1KC8 - chains A and Z of the 30 polymer chains in the assembly; structure by X-ray diffraction, 3.01 A resolution.

# Chain A
Molecule: 23S RRNA
From: Haloarcula marismortui
Sequence (2922 nucleotides; numbered 2 to 2923; the number before each row is that of its first residue):
     2 UUGGCUACUAUGCCAGCUGGUGGAUUGCUCGGCUCAGGCGCUGAUGAAGG
    52 ACGUGCCAAGCUGCGAUAAGCCAUGGGGAGCCGCACGGAGGCGAAGAACC
   102 AUGGAUUUCCGAAUGAGAAUCUCUCUAACAAUUGCUUCGCGCAAUGAGGA
   152 ACCCCGAGAACUGAAACAUCUCAGUAUCGGGAGGAACAGAAAACGCAAUG
   202 UGAUGUCGUUAGUAACCGCGAGUGAACGCGAUACAGCCCAAACCGAAGCC
   252 CUCACGGGCAAUGUGGUGUCAGGGCUACCUCUCAUCAGCCGACCGUCUCG
   302 ACGAAGUCUCUUGGAACAGAGCGUGAUACAGGGUGACAACCCCGUACUCG
   352 AGACCAGUACGACGUGCGGUAGUGCCAGAGUAGCGGGGGUUGGAUAUCCC
   402 UCGCGAAUAACGCAGGCAUCGACUGCGAAGGCUAAACACAACCUGAGACC
   452 GAUAGUGAACAAGUAGUGUGAACGAACGCUGCAAAGUACCCUCAGAAGGG
   502 AGGCGAAAUAGAGCAUGAAAUCAGUUGGCGAUCGAGCGACAGGGCAUACA
   552 AGGUCCCUCGACGAAUGACCGACGCGCGAGCGUCCAGUAAGACUCACGGG
   602 AAGCCGAUGUUCUGUCGUACGUUUUGAAAAACGAGCCAGGGAGUGUGUCU
   652 GCAUGGCAAGUCUAACCGGAGUAUCCGGGGAGGCACAGGGAAACCGACAU
   702 GGCCGCAGGGCUUUGCCCGAGGGCCGCCGUCUUCAAGGGCGGGGAGCCAU
   752 GUGGACACGACCCGAAUCCGGACGAUCUACGCAUGGACAAGAUGAAGCGU
   802 GCCGAAAGGCACGUGGAAGUCUGUUAGAGUUGGUGUCCUACAAUACCCUC
   852 UCGUGAUCUAUGUGUAGGGGUGAAAGGCCCAUCGAGUCCGGCAACAGCUG
   902 GUUCCAAUCGAAACAUGUCGAAGCAUGACCUCCGCCGAGGUAGUCUGUGA
   952 GGUAGAGCGACCGAUUGGUGUGUCCGCCUCCGAGAGGAGUCGGCACACCU
  1002 GUCAAACUCCAAACUUACAGACGCCGUUUGACGCGGGGAUUCCGGUGCGC
  1052 GGGGUAAGCCUGUGUACCAGGAGGGGAACAACCCAGAGAUAGGUUAAGGU
  1102 CCCCAAGUGUGGAUUAAGUGUAAUCCUCUGAAGGUGGUCUCGAGCCCUAG
  1152 ACAGCCGGGAGGUGAGCUUAGAAGCAGCUACCCUCUAAGAAAAGCGUAAC
  1202 AGCUUACCGGCCGAGGUUUGAGGCGCCCAAAAUGAUCGGGACUCAAAUCC
  1252 ACCACCGAGACCUGUCCGUACCACUCAUACUGGUAAUCGAGUAGAUUGGC
  1302 GCUCUAAUUGGAUGGAAGUAGGGGUGAAAACUCCUAUGGACCGAUUAGUG
  1352 ACGAAAAUCCUGGCCAUAGUAGCAGCGAUAGUCGGGUGAGAACCCCGACG
  1402 GCCUAAUGGAUAAGGGUUCCUCAGCACUGCUGAUCAGCUGAGGGUUAGCC
  1452 GGUCCUAAGUCAUACCGCAACUCGACUAUGACGAAAUGGGAAACGGGUUA
  1502 AUAUUCCCGUGCCACUAUGCAGUGAAAGUUGACGCCCUGGGGUCGAUCAC
  1552 GCUGGGCAUUCGCCCAGUCGAACCGUCCAACUCCGUGGAAGCCGUAAUGG
  1602 CAGGAAGCGGACGAACGGCGGCAUAGGGAAACGUGAUUCAACCUGGGGCC
  1652 CAUGAAAAGACGAGCAUAGUGUCCGUACCGAGAACCGACACAGGUGUCCA
  1702 UGGCGGCGAAAGCCAAGGCCUGUCGGGAGCAACCAACGUUAGGGAAUUCG
  1752 GCAAGUUAGUCCCGUACCUUCGGAAGAAGGGAUGCCUGCUCCGGAACGGA
  1802 GCAGGUCGCAGUGACUCGGAAGCUCGGACUGUCUAGUAACAACAUAGGUG
  1852 ACCGCAAAUCCGCAAGGACUCGUACGGUCACUGAAUCCUGCCCAGUGCAG
  1902 GUAUCUGAACACCUCGUACAAGAGGACGAAGGACCUGUCAACGGCGGGGG
  1952 UAACUAUGACCCUCUUAAGGUAGCGUAGUACCUUGCCGCAUCAGUAGCGG
  2002 CUUGCAUGAAUGGAUUAACCAGAGCUUCACUGUCCCAACGUUGGGCCCGG
  2052 UGAACUGUACAUUCCAGUGCGGAGUCUGGAGACACCCAGGGGGAAGCGAA
  2102 GACCCUAUGGAGCUUUACUGCAGGCUGUCGCUGAGACGUGGUCGCCGAUG
  2152 UGCAGCAUAGGUAGGAGACACUACACAGGUACCCGCGCUAGCGGGCCACC
  2202 GAGUCAACAGUGAAAUACUACCCGUCGGUGACUGCGACUCUCACUCCGGG
  2252 AGGAGGACACCGAUAGCCGGGCAGUUUGACUGGGGCGGUACGCGCUCGAA
  2302 AAGAUAUCGAGCGCGCCCUAUGGCUAUCUCAGCCGGGACAGAGACCCGGC
  2352 GAAGAGUGCAAGAGCAAAAGAUAGCUUGACAGUGUUCUUCCCAACGAGGA
  2402 ACGCUGACGCGAAAGCGUGGUCUAGCGAACCAAUUAGCCUGCUUGAUGCG
  2452 GGCAAUUGAUGACAGAAAAGCUACCCUAGGGAUAACAGAGUCGUCACUCG
  2502 CAAGAGCACAUAUCGACCGAGUGGCUUGCUACCUCGAUGUCGGUUCCCUC
  2552 CAUCCUGCCCGUGCAGAAGCGGGCAAGGGUGAGGUUGUUCGCCUAUUAAA
  2602 GGAGGUCGUGAGCUGGGUUUAGACCGUCGUGAGACAGGUCGGCUGCUAUC
  2652 UACUGGGUGUGUAAUGGUGUCUGACAAGAACGACCGUAUAGUACGAGAGG
  2702 AACUACGGUUGGUGGCCACUGGUGUACCGGUUGUUCGAGAGAGCACGUGC
  2752 CGGGUAGCCACGCCACACGGGGUAAGAGCUGAACGCAUCUAAGCUCGAAA
  2802 CCCACUUGGAAAAGAGACACCGCCGAGGUCCCGCGUACAAGACGCGGUCG
  2852 AUAGACUCGGGGUGUGCGCGUCGAGGUAACGAGACGUUAAGCCCACGAGC
  2902 ACUAACAGACCAAAGCCAUCAU
Disordered / not traced: 2-9, 126-127, 715, 971-998, 1560, 1952-1963, 2137-2236, 2339-2343, 2665-2666, 2915-2923
Construct notes: conflict C560 (U3155 in 3377779)
Metal / ion sites: Mg2+ site 1 near G28 (its only coordinating residue here); Na+ site 1: C40, G41; Na+ site 2: G56, A59, G61; Na+ site 3 near U108 (its only coordinating residue here); Mg2+ site 2 near U115 (its only coordinating residue here); Na+ site 4: C141, G142; Na+ site 5 near U146 (its only coordinating residue here); Mg2+ site 3: C162, U2276; K+ site 1: C162, U163, U172; Mg2+ site 4: A165, A167, C168; Na+ site 6: A165, A166; Mg2+ site 5: A166, G219; 97 more Mg2+ sites not listed; 64 more Na+ sites not listed; 2 more K+ sites not listed
Residues lining bound ligands:
  - blasticidin s (BLS), molecule 1: A2007, G2285, G2286, C2287, U2628, A2635, C2636, A2637
  - blasticidin s (BLS), molecule 2: C2104, C2105, G2284, G2285, U2473, A2474, A2485, A2635, C2636, A2637

# Chain Z
Protein: Ribosomal protein L32E
From: Haloarcula marismortui
Reference sequence: P12736 (RL32_HALMA); residue numbers follow UniProt; this construct covers 1-240
Amino-acid sequence (240 residues; row label = number of the first residue in the row):
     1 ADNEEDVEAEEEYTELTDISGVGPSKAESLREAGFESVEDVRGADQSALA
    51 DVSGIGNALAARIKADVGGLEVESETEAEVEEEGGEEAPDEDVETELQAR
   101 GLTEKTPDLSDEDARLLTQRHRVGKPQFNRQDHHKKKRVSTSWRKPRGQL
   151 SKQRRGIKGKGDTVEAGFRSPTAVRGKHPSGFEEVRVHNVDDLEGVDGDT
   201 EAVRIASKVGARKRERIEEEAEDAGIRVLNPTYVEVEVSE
Disordered / not traced: 1-94, 237-240
Metal / ion sites: Mg2+: His133, Lys136, Val139

# How chain A and chain Z interact
Pairs across the interface (173):
  G320(A) - Arg212(Z)  hydrogen bond to the sugar
  A521(A) - Lys137(Z)  salt bridge to the phosphate
  U522(A) - Lys137(Z)  salt bridge to the phosphate
  G537(A) - Lys135(Z)  hydrogen bond to the sugar
  G537(A) - Lys160(Z)  sugar contact
  C538(A) - His134(Z)  salt bridge to the phosphate
  C538(A) - Lys135(Z)  phosphate contact
  G539(A) - His134(Z)  hydrogen bond to the sugar
  G539(A) - Gly159(Z)  hydrogen bond to the base
  A540(A) - Gln127(Z)  hydrogen bond to the phosphate
  A540(A) - Gly159(Z)  sugar contact
  A540(A) - Gly161(Z)  sugar contact
  C541(A) - Pro126(Z)  phosphate contact
  C541(A) - Gln127(Z)  hydrogen bond to the phosphate
  A551(A) - Tyr233(Z)  phosphate contact
  A552(A) - Arg204(Z)  hydrogen bond to the phosphate
  A552(A) - Leu229(Z)  sugar contact
  A552(A) - Asn230(Z)  sugar contact
  A552(A) - Pro231(Z)  phosphate contact
  A552(A) - Tyr233(Z)  hydrogen bond to the phosphate
  G553(A) - His178(Z)  salt bridge to the phosphate
  G553(A) - Pro179(Z)  sugar contact
  G553(A) - Arg204(Z)  salt bridge to the phosphate
  G554(A) - His178(Z)  salt bridge to the phosphate
  G554(A) - Ser180(Z)  phosphate contact
  G554(A) - Arg227(Z)  salt bridge to the phosphate
  U555(A) - His121(Z)  phosphate contact
  C556(A) - His121(Z)  salt bridge to the phosphate
  C594(A) - Arg122(Z)  hydrogen bond to the sugar
  U595(A) - Thr118(Z)  phosphate contact
  U595(A) - Arg122(Z)  salt bridge to the phosphate
  C617(A) - Lys158(Z)  hydrogen bond to the sugar
  C617(A) - Gly159(Z)  base contact
  G618(A) - Lys158(Z)  sugar contact
  G618(A) - Lys160(Z)  sugar contact
  A620(A) - Asp132(Z)  hydrogen bond to the sugar
  A620(A) - Lys135(Z)  hydrogen bond to the sugar
  A620(A) - Lys152(Z)  phosphate contact
  A620(A) - Lys160(Z)  salt bridge to the phosphate
  C621(A) - Gln131(Z)  hydrogen bond to the phosphate
  C621(A) - Asp132(Z)  sugar contact
  C621(A) - Ser151(Z)  phosphate contact
  C621(A) - Lys152(Z)  salt bridge to the phosphate
  G622(A) - Gln131(Z)  hydrogen bond to the phosphate
  G622(A) - Arg147(Z)  phosphate contact
  G622(A) - Gly148(Z)  hydrogen bond to the phosphate
  G622(A) - Ser151(Z)  phosphate contact
  U623(A) - Gly148(Z)  phosphate contact
  U623(A) - Gln149(Z)  hydrogen bond to the phosphate
  U623(A) - Leu150(Z)  base contact
  U624(A) - Leu150(Z)  base contact
  U625(A) - Leu150(Z)  base contact
  A628(A) - Leu150(Z)  sugar contact
  A629(A) - Lys152(Z)  salt bridge to the phosphate
  C637(A) - Lys136(Z)  salt bridge to the phosphate
  C637(A) - Arg138(Z)  salt bridge to the phosphate
  C638(A) - Lys136(Z)  phosphate contact
  C638(A) - Lys137(Z)  hydrogen bond to the phosphate
  C638(A) - Arg138(Z)  salt bridge to the phosphate
  A639(A) - Arg138(Z)  phosphate contact
  C905(A) - Arg144(Z)  salt bridge to the phosphate
  C906(A) - Trp143(Z)  hydrogen bond to the phosphate
  C906(A) - Arg144(Z)  phosphate contact
  C906(A) - Lys145(Z)  hydrogen bond to the phosphate
  C906(A) - Arg147(Z)  salt bridge to the phosphate
  A907(A) - Trp143(Z)  hydrogen bond to the phosphate
  A907(A) - Lys145(Z)  phosphate contact
  A907(A) - Val164(Z)  sugar contact
  A908(A) - Glu165(Z)  phosphate contact
  A908(A) - Ala166(Z)  hydrogen bond to the phosphate
  G1071(A) - Gln149(Z)  phosphate contact
  G1071(A) - Arg154(Z)  sugar contact
  G1072(A) - Arg154(Z)  salt bridge to the phosphate
  G1072(A) - Arg155(Z)  phosphate contact
  A1073(A) - Arg155(Z)  sugar contact
  A1073(A) - Gly156(Z)  hydrogen bond to the sugar
  A1073(A) - Ile157(Z)  phosphate contact
  G1074(A) - Ile157(Z)  phosphate contact
  G1074(A) - Lys158(Z)  hydrogen bond to the phosphate
  G1075(A) - Lys158(Z)  salt bridge to the phosphate
  G1089(A) - Glu165(Z)  hydrogen bond to the sugar
  G1089(A) - Gly167(Z)  hydrogen bond to the base
  A1090(A) - Gly167(Z)  sugar contact
  A1090(A) - Phe168(Z)  sugar contact
  U1091(A) - Val123(Z)  sugar contact
  G1260(A) - Lys158(Z)  base contact
  U1266(A) - Arg115(Z)  hydrogen bond to the phosphate
  U1266(A) - Gln119(Z)  hydrogen bond to the sugar
  C1267(A) - Glu112(Z)  phosphate contact
  C1267(A) - Arg115(Z)  salt bridge to the phosphate
  C1267(A) - Leu116(Z)  sugar contact
  C1267(A) - Gln119(Z)  sugar contact
  C1267(A) - Pro171(Z)  sugar contact
  C1268(A) - Ala166(Z)  hydrogen bond to the sugar
  C1268(A) - Gly167(Z)  base contact
  C1268(A) - Arg169(Z)  sugar contact
  C1268(A) - Ser170(Z)  sugar contact
  C1268(A) - Pro171(Z)  sugar contact
  C1268(A) - Thr172(Z)  hydrogen bond to the phosphate
  C1268(A) - Arg175(Z)  hydrogen bond to the phosphate
  G1269(A) - Ala166(Z)  sugar contact
  G1269(A) - Arg175(Z)  salt bridge to the phosphate
  U1293(A) - Gln149(Z)  hydrogen bond to the sugar
  U1293(A) - Arg154(Z)  sugar contact
  A1294(A) - Gln149(Z)  phosphate contact
  G1311(A) - His188(Z)  sugar contact
  G1311(A) - Asn189(Z)  phosphate contact
  G1311(A) - Lys208(Z)  base contact
  G1312(A) - His188(Z)  sugar contact
  G1312(A) - Asn189(Z)  phosphate contact
  G1312(A) - Lys208(Z)  hydrogen bond to the sugar
  G1312(A) - Val209(Z)  hydrogen bond to the sugar
  G1312(A) - Lys213(Z)  salt bridge to the phosphate
  A1313(A) - Lys208(Z)  sugar contact
  A1313(A) - Val209(Z)  phosphate contact
  A1313(A) - Gly210(Z)  hydrogen bond to the phosphate
  A1313(A) - Lys213(Z)  salt bridge to the phosphate
  U1314(A) - Gly210(Z)  phosphate contact
  G1315(A) - Gly210(Z)  sugar contact
  G1315(A) - Ala211(Z)  hydrogen bond to the phosphate
  G1315(A) - Arg212(Z)  hydrogen bond to the base
  G1315(A) - Glu215(Z)  hydrogen bond to the base
  G1316(A) - Gly210(Z)  phosphate contact
  G1316(A) - Ala211(Z)  hydrogen bond to the phosphate
  A1317(A) - Lys208(Z)  phosphate contact
  A1318(A) - Lys208(Z)  phosphate contact
  G1324(A) - Arg204(Z)  base contact
  G1325(A) - Pro179(Z)  sugar contact
  U1326(A) - Arg120(Z)  phosphate contact
  U1326(A) - Gly176(Z)  sugar contact
  U1326(A) - Lys177(Z)  sugar contact
  G1327(A) - Arg120(Z)  salt bridge to the phosphate
  G1327(A) - Lys125(Z)  hydrogen bond to the base
  G1327(A) - Arg169(Z)  hydrogen bond to the phosphate
  G1327(A) - Ser170(Z)  phosphate contact
  G1327(A) - Arg175(Z)  phosphate contact
  G1327(A) - Gly176(Z)  hydrogen bond to the phosphate
  A1328(A) - Lys125(Z)  phosphate contact
  A1328(A) - Phe128(Z)  sugar contact
  A1328(A) - Val164(Z)  sugar contact
  A1328(A) - Glu165(Z)  base contact
  A1328(A) - Ala166(Z)  base contact
  A1328(A) - Phe168(Z)  sugar contact
  A1328(A) - Arg169(Z)  salt bridge to the phosphate
  A1328(A) - Ser170(Z)  hydrogen bond to the phosphate
  A1328(A) - Arg175(Z)  salt bridge to the phosphate
  A1329(A) - Lys125(Z)  salt bridge to the phosphate
  A1329(A) - Phe128(Z)  phosphate contact
  A1329(A) - Trp143(Z)  phosphate contact
  A1329(A) - Val164(Z)  sugar contact
  A1329(A) - Arg169(Z)  base contact
  A1330(A) - Ser142(Z)  sugar contact
  A1330(A) - Trp143(Z)  hydrogen bond to the phosphate
  A1331(A) - Ser142(Z)  hydrogen bond to the phosphate
  A1331(A) - Arg144(Z)  salt bridge to the phosphate
  U1333(A) - Arg186(Z)  hydrogen bond to the phosphate
  U1333(A) - Arg204(Z)  sugar contact
  C1334(A) - Arg186(Z)  salt bridge to the phosphate
  C1334(A) - Arg204(Z)  hydrogen bond to the sugar
  C1334(A) - Ile205(Z)  sugar contact
  C1334(A) - Ala206(Z)  phosphate contact
  C1334(A) - Ser207(Z)  hydrogen bond to the phosphate
  C1334(A) - Asn230(Z)  hydrogen bond to the phosphate
  C1335(A) - Ser207(Z)  phosphate contact
  C1335(A) - Asn230(Z)  hydrogen bond to the phosphate
  C1343(A) - Lys208(Z)  hydrogen bond to the base
  G1344(A) - Lys208(Z)  sugar contact
  A1356(A) - Arg130(Z)  salt bridge to the phosphate
  A1356(A) - Asp132(Z)  base contact
  A1356(A) - Lys136(Z)  base contact
  A1356(A) - Arg138(Z)  hydrogen bond to the base
  A1356(A) - Val139(Z)  base contact
  U2059(A) - Lys136(Z)  hydrogen bond to the sugar
Also at the interface, not in a pair above, chain A (74 interface residues in all): C596, G1290, A2060
Also at the interface, not in a pair above, chain Z (77 interface residues in all): Val174, Arg214, Arg216

# In short
The interface between chain A and chain Z involves 74 residues on one side and 77 on the other; the contacts
include 52 hydrogen bonds and 30 salt bridges. Among the polar pairs are G539(A)-Gly159(Z), G1089(A)-Gly167(Z)
and G1315(A)-Arg212(Z). Chain A binds blasticidin s.
Chain A is 23S RRNA and chain Z is Ribosomal protein L32E, both from Haloarcula marismortui; the structure,
Co-crystal Structure of Blasticidin S Bound to the 50S Ribosomal Subunit, was determined by X-ray diffraction,
deposited together with 1K73, 1N8R and 1NJI.
